Entry 1AEW (X-ray diffraction, 1.95 A resolution); this record covers chain A.

== Chain A ==
Name: Ferritin
Organism: Equus caballus
Notes: fragment: l chain
UniProtKB: P02791 (FRIL_HORSE); residues 5-178 here correspond to UniProt positions 1-174 (UniProt number = residue number - 4)
Chain sequence (174 residues; numbered 5 to 178; the number before each row is that of its first residue):
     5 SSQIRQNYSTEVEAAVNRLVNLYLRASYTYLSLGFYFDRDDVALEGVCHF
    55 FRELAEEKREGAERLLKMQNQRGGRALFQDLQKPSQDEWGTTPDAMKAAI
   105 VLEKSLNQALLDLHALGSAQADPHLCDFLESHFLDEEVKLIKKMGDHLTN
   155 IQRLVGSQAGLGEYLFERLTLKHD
Unresolved in the structure: 5, 176-178
Swiss-Prot annotation at these positions:
  - binding site (Fe cation): E61
  - modified residue: S6 (N-acetylserine)
Bound ions: Cd2+ site 1: D42, E49, C52; Cd2+ site 2: D84, Q86; Cd2+ site 3 near H118 (its only coordinating residue here); Cd2+ site 4 near D131 (its only coordinating residue here); Cd2+ site 5 near E134 (its only coordinating residue here); Cd2+ site 6 near H136 (its only coordinating residue here)

== Summary ==
The Cd2+ site 1 is built by D42, E49 and C52. D84 and Q86 coordinate Cd2+ site 2. Curated annotation (UniProt)
lists Fe cation-binding residue E61.
Chain A is Ferritin (Equus caballus); the structure, L-chain horse apoferritin, was determined by X-ray
diffraction, deposited together with 2FHA.
